Entry 1DWI (X-ray diffraction, 2.00 A resolution); this record covers chain M.

# Chain M
Molecule: Myrosinase MA1
Source organism: Sinapis alba
Notes: EC 3.2.1.147
UniProt: P29736 (MYRA_SINAL); numbering as in UniProt (aligned over 3-501)
Amino-acid sequence (499 residues; each row starts with the number of its first residue):
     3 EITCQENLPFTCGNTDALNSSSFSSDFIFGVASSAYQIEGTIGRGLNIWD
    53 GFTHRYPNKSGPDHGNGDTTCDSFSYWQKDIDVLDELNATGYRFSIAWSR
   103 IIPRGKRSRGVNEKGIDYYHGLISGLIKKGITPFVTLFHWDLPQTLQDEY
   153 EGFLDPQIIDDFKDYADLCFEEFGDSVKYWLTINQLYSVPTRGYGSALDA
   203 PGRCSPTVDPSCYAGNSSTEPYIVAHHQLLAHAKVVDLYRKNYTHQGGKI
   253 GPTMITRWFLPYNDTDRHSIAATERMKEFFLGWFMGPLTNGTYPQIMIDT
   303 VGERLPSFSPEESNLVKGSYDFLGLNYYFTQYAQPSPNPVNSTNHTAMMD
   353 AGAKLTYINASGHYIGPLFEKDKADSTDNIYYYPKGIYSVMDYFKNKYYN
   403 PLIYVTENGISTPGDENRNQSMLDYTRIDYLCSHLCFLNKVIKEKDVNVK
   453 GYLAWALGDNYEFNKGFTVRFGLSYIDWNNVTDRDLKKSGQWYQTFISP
Curated features (UniProtKB/Swiss-Prot):
  - active site: E409 (Nucleophile)
  - binding site (substrate): Q39, H141, N186, Y330, W457, E464, F465
  - binding site (Zn(2+)): H56, D70
  - binding site (L-ascorbate): Q187, R259
  - glycosylation (N-linked (GlcNAc...) asparagine): N21, N60, N90, N218, N244, N265, N292, N343, N346, N361, N482
Disulfides: C6-C438, C14-C434, C206-C214
Covalently attached groups: N-acetylglucosamine (NAG) linked to N21, N60, N90, N218, N244, N265, N346, N361, N482; glycan linked to N292
Metal / ion sites: Zn2+: H56, D70

# Summary
N-acetylglucosamine is covalently linked to N21, N60, N90, N218, N244 and N265 and 4 more. H56 and D70 form
the Zn2+ site. UniProt lists active-site residue E409, 7 substrate-binding residues, Zn2+-binding residues H56
and D70 and L-ascorbate-binding residues Q187 and R259.
Chain M is Myrosinase MA1 (Sinapis alba); the structure, Study on radiation damage on a cryocooled crystal.
Part 5: Structure after irradiation with 54.0*10e15 photons/mm2, was determined by X-ray diffraction (same
publication as 1DWA, 1DWF, 1DWG, 1DWH and 1DWJ).
